7PE1 - chains C and R of the 180 polymer chains in the assembly; structure by electron microscopy, 3.00 A resolution.

[Chain C (and R)]
Protein: Coat protein
From: Brome mosaic virus
Notes: chain R of this document is another copy of the same molecule, construct and numbering; everything in this record applies to it too
UniProt: Q9QCJ1 (Q9QCJ1_BMV); residue numbers follow UniProt; this construct covers 1-188
Amino-acid sequence (192 residues; row label = number of the first residue in the row; numbers below 1 keep their minus sign (Ser-2 is residue -2)):
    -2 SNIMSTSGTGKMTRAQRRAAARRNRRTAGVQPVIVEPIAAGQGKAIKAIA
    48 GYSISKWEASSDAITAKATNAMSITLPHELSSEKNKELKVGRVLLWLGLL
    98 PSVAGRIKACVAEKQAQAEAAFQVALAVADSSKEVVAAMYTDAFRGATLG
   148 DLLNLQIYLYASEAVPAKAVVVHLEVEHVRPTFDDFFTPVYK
Not modelled in the structure: -2 to 25
Sequence notes: expression tag (-2 to 0, 189)

[Chain C / chain R interface]
Contacting residue pairs (54):
  Ala36(C) - Tyr188(R)
  Ala37(C) - Tyr188(R)  hydrophobic
  Ala37(C) - Lys189(R)
  Gly38(C) - Tyr188(R)  hydrogen bond (backbone-backbone)
  Gly38(C) - Lys189(R)  hydrogen bond (backbone-backbone)
  Ala42(C) - Phe184(R)
  Ile43(C) - Phe183(R)
  Ile43(C) - Phe184(R)  hydrogen bond (backbone-backbone)
  Lys44(C) - Asp182(R)
  Lys44(C) - Phe183(R)
  Ala45(C) - Asp182(R)  hydrogen bond (backbone-backbone)
  Tyr49(C) - Asp182(R)
  Ile51(C) - Asp181(R)
  Ile51(C) - Phe183(R)
  Ile51(C) - Phe184(R)  hydrophobic
  Lys53(C) - Phe183(R)  hydrogen bond (side chain-backbone)
  Lys53(C) - Thr185(R)
  Arg89(C) - Phe184(R)
  Leu91(C) - Thr185(R)
  Trp93(C) - Lys189(R)
  Glu131(C) - Tyr188(R)
  Val132(C) - Val187(R)
  Val132(C) - Tyr188(R)  hydrophobic
  Glu172(C) - Phe184(R)
  Glu172(C) - Thr185(R)  hydrogen bond
  Glu174(C) - Phe184(R)
  Arg177(C) - Asp182(R)  salt bridge
  Asp181(C) - Ile51(R)
  Asp182(C) - Lys44(R)
  Asp182(C) - Ala45(R)  hydrogen bond (backbone-backbone)
  Asp182(C) - Tyr49(R)
  Asp182(C) - Arg177(R)  salt bridge
  Phe183(C) - Ile43(R)
  Phe183(C) - Lys44(R)
  Phe183(C) - Ile51(R)
  Phe183(C) - Lys53(R)  hydrogen bond (backbone-side chain)
  Phe184(C) - Ala42(R)
  Phe184(C) - Ile43(R)  hydrogen bond (backbone-backbone)
  Phe184(C) - Ile51(R)  hydrophobic
  Phe184(C) - Arg89(R)
  Phe184(C) - Glu172(R)
  Phe184(C) - Glu174(R)
  Thr185(C) - Lys53(R)
  Thr185(C) - Leu91(R)
  Thr185(C) - Glu172(R)  hydrogen bond
  Val187(C) - Val132(R)
  Tyr188(C) - Ala36(R)
  Tyr188(C) - Ala37(R)  hydrophobic
  Tyr188(C) - Gly38(R)  hydrogen bond (backbone-backbone)
  Tyr188(C) - Glu131(R)
  Tyr188(C) - Val132(R)  hydrophobic
  Lys189(C) - Ala37(R)
  Lys189(C) - Gly38(R)  hydrogen bond (backbone-backbone)
  Lys189(C) - Trp93(R)
Other interface residues (no listed pair), chain C (31 interface residues in all): Ile35, Gly40, Lys41, Ser50, Pro186
Other interface residues (no listed pair), chain R (31 interface residues in all): Ile35, Gly40, Lys41, Ser50, Pro186

[Summary]
The chain C/chain R interface involves 31 residues from each chain; the contacts include 12 hydrogen bonds and
2 salt bridges. Polar pairs include Arg177(C)-Asp182(R), Lys53(C)-Phe183(R) and Glu172(C)-Thr185(R).
Chain C and chain R are both Coat protein (Brome mosaic virus); the structure, Cryo-EM structure of
BMV-derived VLP expressed in E. coli and assembled in the presence of tRNA ..., was determined by electron
microscopy together with 7PE2 from the same study.
